PDB entry 4MKT | X-ray diffraction, 1.62 A resolution | chain A

[Chain A]
Molecule: Leukotriene A-4 hydrolase
Source organism: Homo sapiens
Notes: EC 3.3.2.6
Reference sequence: P09960 (LKHA4_HUMAN); residues 0-610 here correspond to UniProt positions 1-611 (UniProt number = residue number + 1)
Sequence (611 residues; row label = number of the first residue in the row; numbering starts at 0):
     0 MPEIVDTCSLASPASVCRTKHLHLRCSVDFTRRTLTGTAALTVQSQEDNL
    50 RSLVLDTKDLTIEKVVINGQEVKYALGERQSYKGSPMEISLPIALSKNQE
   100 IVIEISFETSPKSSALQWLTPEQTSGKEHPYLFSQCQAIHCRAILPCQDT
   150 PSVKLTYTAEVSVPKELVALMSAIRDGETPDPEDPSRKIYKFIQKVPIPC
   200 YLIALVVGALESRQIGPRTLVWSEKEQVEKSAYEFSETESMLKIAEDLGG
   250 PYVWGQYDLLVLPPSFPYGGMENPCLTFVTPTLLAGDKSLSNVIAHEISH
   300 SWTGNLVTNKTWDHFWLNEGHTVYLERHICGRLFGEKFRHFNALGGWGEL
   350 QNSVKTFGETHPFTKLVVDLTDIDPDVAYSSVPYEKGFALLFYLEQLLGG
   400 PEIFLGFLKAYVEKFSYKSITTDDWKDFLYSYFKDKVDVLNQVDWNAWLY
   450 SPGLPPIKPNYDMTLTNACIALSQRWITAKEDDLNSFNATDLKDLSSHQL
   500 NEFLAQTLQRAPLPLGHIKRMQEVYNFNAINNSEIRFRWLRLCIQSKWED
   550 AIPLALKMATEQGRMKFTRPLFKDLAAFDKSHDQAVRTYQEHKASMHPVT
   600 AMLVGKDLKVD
Not modelled in the structure: 0-2
Swiss-Prot annotation at these positions:
  - active site: Glu296 (Proton acceptor), Tyr383 (Proton donor)
  - binding site (a peptide): Gln134 to Gln136, Pro266 to Glu271, Arg563 to Lys565
  - binding site (Zn(2+)): His295, His299, Glu318
  - site: Glu271 (Pro-Gly-Pro binding), Asp375 (Essential for epoxide hydrolase activity, but not for aminopeptidase activity), Tyr378 (Covalently modified during suicide inhibition by leukotrienes), Gly562 (Pro-Gly-Pro binding)
  - modified residue: Lys72 (N6-acetyllysine), Lys336 (N6-acetyllysine), Lys413 (N6-acetyllysine), Ser415 (Phosphoserine), Lys572 (N6-acetyllysine)
Ion coordination: ytterbium (III) ion site 1: Asp47 (together with acetic acid); Zn2+: His295, His299, Glu318 (together with 28T); ytterbium (III) ion site 2: Asp481 (together with acetic acid)
Ligand contacts:
  - 4-(4-benzylphenyl)-1,3-thiazol-2-amine (1V6): Gln136, Ala137, Tyr267, Trp311, Phe314, Trp315, Phe362, Thr363, Lys364, Leu365, Val367, Leu369, Pro374, Asp375, Ala377, Tyr378, Ser379, Val381, Pro382
  - 28T (1-{4-oxo-4-[(2S)-pyrrolidin-2-yl]butanoyl}-L-proline): Gln136, Tyr267, Gly268, Gly269, Met270, Glu271, His295, Glu296, His299, Phe314, Glu318, Tyr378, Tyr383, Arg563, Lys565
From the paper describing this entry:
  - binding site for 28T: Glu271, Arg563
  - binding site for 4-(4-benzylphenyl)-1,3-thiazol-2-amine: Phe362, Lys364, Leu365
  - Zn2+ coordination: His295, His299, Glu318

[Overview]
Bound to chain A: compound 28T and 4-(4-benzylphenyl)-1,3-thiazol-2-amine. The Zn2+ site is built by His295,
His299 and Glu318. From UniProt: active-site residues Glu296 and Tyr383, 12 peptide-binding residues and 3
Zn2+-binding residues. From the paper: a binding site for 4-(4-benzylphenyl)-1,3-thiazol-2-amine at Phe362,
Lys364 and Leu365; a binding site for 28T at Glu271 and Arg563.
Chain A is Leukotriene A-4 hydrolase (Homo sapiens); the structure, Human Leukotriene A4 Hydrolase in complex
with Pro-Gly-Pro analogue and 4-(4-benzylphenyl)thiazol-2-amine, was determined by X-ray diffraction,
deposited together with 4L2L and 4MS6.
